5IB3 - chains A and B of the 3 polymer chains in the assembly; structure by X-ray diffraction, 1.91 A resolution.

[Chain A]
Protein: HLA class I histocompatibility antigen, B-27 alpha chain
From: Homo sapiens
UniProt: P03989 (1B27_HUMAN); residues 1-276 here correspond to UniProt positions 25-300 (UniProt number = residue number + 24)
Amino-acid sequence (276 residues; numbered 1 to 276; the number before each row is that of its first residue):
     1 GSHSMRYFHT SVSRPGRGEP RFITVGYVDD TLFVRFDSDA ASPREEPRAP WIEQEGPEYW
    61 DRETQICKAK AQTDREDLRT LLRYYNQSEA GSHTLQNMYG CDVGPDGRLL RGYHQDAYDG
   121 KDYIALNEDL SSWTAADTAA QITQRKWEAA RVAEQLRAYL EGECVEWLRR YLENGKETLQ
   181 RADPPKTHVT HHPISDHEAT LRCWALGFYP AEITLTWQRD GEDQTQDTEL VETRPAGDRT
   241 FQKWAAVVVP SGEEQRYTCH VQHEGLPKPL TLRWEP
Disulfide bonds: Cys101-Cys164, Cys203-Cys259
Bound ions: Cu ion site 1: Gly1, His3; Cu ion site 2: Glu76, His197 (shared with 1 residue of chain C)
Reported in the primary citation:
  - Cu ion coordination: His197

[Chain B]
Protein: Beta-2-microglobulin
From: Homo sapiens
UniProt: P61769 (B2MG_HUMAN); residues 1-99 here correspond to UniProt positions 21-119 (UniProt number = residue number + 20)
Amino-acid sequence (100 residues; each row starts with the number of its first residue; numbering starts at 0):
     0 MIQRTPKIQV YSRHPAENGK SNFLNCYVSG FHPSDIEVDL LKNGERIEKV EHSDLSFSKD
    60 WSFYLLYYTE FTPTEKDEYA CRVNHVTLSQ PKIVKWDRDM
Disulfide bonds: Cys25-Cys80
Differences from the reference sequence: initiating methionine (0)
Swiss-Prot annotation at these positions:
  - modified residue: Gln2 (Pyrrolidone carboxylic acid)
  - glycosylation: Ile1 (N-linked (Glc) (glycation) isoleucine), Lys19 (N-linked (Glc) (glycation) lysine), Lys41 (N-linked (Glc) (glycation) lysine), Lys48 (N-linked (Glc) (glycation) lysine), Lys58 (N-linked (Glc) (glycation) lysine), Lys91 (N-linked (Glc) (glycation) lysine), Lys94 (N-linked (Glc) (glycation) lysine)

[Interface between chain A and chain B]
Residue-residue contacts (48; chain A residue first):
  Phe8(A) with Ser55(B); Phe56(B), hydrophobic
  His9(A) with Phe56(B)
  Thr10(A) with Leu54(B); Phe56(B); Phe62(B)
  Val12(A) with Ser33(B)
  Ile23(A) with Leu54(B)
  Val25(A) with Asp53(B); Ser55(B)
  Tyr27(A) with Ser55(B); Tyr63(B), hydrogen bond
  Arg35(A) with Asp53(B), salt bridge
  Thr94(A) with Phe62(B)
  Gln96(A) with His31(B); Phe56(B); Trp60(B), hydrogen bond (side chain-backbone); Phe62(B)
  Asn97(A) with Phe56(B)
  Gln115(A) with Trp60(B)
  Asp116(A) with Trp60(B)
  Ala117(A) with Trp60(B), hydrophobic
  Asp119(A) with His31(B), hydrogen bond (backbone-side chain)
  Gly120(A) with Arg3(B), hydrogen bond (backbone-side chain); His31(B), hydrogen bond (backbone-side chain); Trp60(B)
  Asp122(A) with Trp60(B), hydrogen bond
  Arg202(A) with Asp98(B), hydrogen bond (side chain-backbone)
  Trp204(A) with Asp98(B); Met99(B)
  Val231(A) with Gln8(B)
  Glu232(A) with Lys6(B); Gln8(B), hydrogen bond (backbone-side chain); Tyr26(B), hydrogen bond; Ser28(B), hydrogen bond
  Arg234(A) with Gln8(B), hydrogen bond; Tyr10(B); Met99(B), hydrogen bond (side chain-backbone)
  Pro235(A) with Tyr10(B), hydrogen bond (backbone-side chain); Asn24(B); Tyr26(B)
  Ala236(A) with Arg12(B), hydrogen bond (backbone-side chain); Asn24(B), hydrogen bond (backbone-side chain)
  Gly237(A) with Arg12(B), hydrogen bond (backbone-side chain)
  Gln242(A) with Tyr10(B); Ser11(B), hydrogen bond (side chain-backbone); Arg12(B), hydrogen bond (side chain-backbone)
  Trp244(A) with Met99(B), hydrogen bond (side chain-backbone)
Interface residues without a listed pair, chain A (32 interface residues in all): Ser92, Met98, His192, Thr233, Asp238
Interface residues without a listed pair, chain B (25 interface residues in all): Met0, His13, Asp34, Asp59, Leu65

[In short]
32 residues of chain A face 25 of chain B across their interface, with 19 hydrogen bonds and 1 salt bridge.
Polar contacts include Arg35(A)-Asp53(B), Tyr27(A)-Tyr63(B) and Gln96(A)-Trp60(B). Gly1(A) and His3(A) form
the Cu ion site 1. The Cu ion site 2 is built by Glu76(A) and His197(A). The paper reports Cu ion coordination
by His197(A).
Chain A is HLA class I histocompatibility antigen, B-27 alpha chain and chain B is Beta-2-microglobulin, both
from Homo sapiens; the structure, Crystal structure of HLA-B*27:05 complexed with the self-peptide pVIPR and
Copper, was determined by X-ray diffraction together with 5IB1, 5IB2, 5IB4 and 5IB5 from the same study.
